Entry 7LKP (electron microscopy, 3.27 A resolution); this record covers chain A.

# Chain A
Name: Retinal-specific phospholipid-transporting ATPase ABCA4
Organism: Homo sapiens
Notes: EC 7.6.2.1
Reference sequence: P78363 (ABCA4_HUMAN); the construct lacks a stretch of the UniProt sequence and is renumbered around it, so the offset changes along the chain: 1-468 = UniProt 1-468; 475-496 = UniProt 469-490; 497-2273 = UniProt 497-2273
Chain sequence (2273 residues; each row starts with the number of its first residue; note: 6 numbers in that range are skipped by the numbering (no residue carries them; nothing is unmodelled there); a row labelled like 496A-496F holds insertion residues (496A, then the next letters in order)):
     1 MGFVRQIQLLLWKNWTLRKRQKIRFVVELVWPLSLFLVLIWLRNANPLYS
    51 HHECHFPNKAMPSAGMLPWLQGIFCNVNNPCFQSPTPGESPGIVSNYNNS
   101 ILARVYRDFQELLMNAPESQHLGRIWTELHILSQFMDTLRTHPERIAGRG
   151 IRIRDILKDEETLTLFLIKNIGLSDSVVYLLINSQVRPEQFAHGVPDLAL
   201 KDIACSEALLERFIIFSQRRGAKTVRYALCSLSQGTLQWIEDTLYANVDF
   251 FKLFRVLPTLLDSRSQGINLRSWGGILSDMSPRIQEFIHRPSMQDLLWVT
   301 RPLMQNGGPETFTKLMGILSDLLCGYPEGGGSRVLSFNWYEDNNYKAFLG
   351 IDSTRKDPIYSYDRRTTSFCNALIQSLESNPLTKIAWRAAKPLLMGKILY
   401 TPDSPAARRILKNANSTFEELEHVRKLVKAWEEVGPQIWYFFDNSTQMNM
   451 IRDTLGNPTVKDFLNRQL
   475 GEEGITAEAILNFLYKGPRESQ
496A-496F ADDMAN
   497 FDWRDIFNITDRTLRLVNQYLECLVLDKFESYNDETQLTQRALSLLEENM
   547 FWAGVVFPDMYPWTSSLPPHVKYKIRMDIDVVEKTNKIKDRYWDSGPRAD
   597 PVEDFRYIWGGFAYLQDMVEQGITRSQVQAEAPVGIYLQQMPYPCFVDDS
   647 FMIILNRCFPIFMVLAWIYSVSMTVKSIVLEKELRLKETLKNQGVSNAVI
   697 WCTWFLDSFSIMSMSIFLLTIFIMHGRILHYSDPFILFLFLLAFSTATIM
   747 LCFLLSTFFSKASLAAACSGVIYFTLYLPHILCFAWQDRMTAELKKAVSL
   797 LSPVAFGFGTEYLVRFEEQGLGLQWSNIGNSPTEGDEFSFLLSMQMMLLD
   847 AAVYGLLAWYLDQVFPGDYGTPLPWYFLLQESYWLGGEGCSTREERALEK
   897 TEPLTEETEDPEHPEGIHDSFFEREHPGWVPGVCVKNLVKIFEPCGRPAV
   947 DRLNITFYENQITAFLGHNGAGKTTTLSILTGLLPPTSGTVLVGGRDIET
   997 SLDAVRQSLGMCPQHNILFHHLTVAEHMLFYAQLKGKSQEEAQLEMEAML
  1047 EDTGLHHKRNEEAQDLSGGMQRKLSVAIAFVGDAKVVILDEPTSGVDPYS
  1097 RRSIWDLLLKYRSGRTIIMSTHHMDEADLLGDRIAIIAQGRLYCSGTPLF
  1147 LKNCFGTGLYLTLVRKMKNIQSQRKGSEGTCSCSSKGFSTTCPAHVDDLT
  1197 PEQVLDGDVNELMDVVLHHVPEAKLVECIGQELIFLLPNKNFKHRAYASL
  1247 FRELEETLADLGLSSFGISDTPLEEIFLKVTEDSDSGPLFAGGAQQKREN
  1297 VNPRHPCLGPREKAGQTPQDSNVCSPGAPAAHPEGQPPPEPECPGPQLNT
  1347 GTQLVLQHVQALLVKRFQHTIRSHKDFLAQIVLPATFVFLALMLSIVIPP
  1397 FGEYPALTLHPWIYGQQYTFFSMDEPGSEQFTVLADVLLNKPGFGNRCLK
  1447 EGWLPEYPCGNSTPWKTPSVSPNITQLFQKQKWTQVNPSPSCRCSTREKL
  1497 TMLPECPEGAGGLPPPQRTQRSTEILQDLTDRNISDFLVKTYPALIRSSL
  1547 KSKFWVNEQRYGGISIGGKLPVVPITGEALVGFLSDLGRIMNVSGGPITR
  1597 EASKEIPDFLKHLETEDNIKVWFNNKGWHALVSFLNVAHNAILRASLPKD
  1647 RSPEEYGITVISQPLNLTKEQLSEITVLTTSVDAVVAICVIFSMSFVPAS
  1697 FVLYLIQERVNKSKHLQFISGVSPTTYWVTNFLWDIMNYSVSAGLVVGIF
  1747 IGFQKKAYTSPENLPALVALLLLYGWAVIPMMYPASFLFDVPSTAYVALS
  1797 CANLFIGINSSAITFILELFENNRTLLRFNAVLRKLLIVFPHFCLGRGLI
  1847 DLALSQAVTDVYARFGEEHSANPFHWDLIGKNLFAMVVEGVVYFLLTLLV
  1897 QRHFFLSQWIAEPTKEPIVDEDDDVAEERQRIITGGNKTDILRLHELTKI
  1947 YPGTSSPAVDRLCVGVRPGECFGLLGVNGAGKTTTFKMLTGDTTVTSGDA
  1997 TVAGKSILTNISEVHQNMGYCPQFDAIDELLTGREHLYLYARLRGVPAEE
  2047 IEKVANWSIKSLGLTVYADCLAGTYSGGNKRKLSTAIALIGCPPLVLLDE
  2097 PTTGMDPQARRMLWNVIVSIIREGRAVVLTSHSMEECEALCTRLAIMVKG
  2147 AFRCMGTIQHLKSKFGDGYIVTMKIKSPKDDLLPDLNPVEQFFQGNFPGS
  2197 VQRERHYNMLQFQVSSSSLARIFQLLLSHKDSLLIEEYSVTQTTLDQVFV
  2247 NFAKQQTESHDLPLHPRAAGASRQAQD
Unresolved in the structure: 1-2, 138-271, 475-478, 496A-496F, 874-915, 938-946, 1163-1200, 1278-1339, 1901-1910, 2173-2177, 2254-2273
Disulfide bonds: Cys-54/Cys-81, Cys-75/Cys-324, Cys-370/Cys-519, Cys-641/Cys-1490, Cys-1444/Cys-1455, Cys-1488/Cys-1502
Covalent attachments: N-acetylglucosamine (NAG) linked to Asn-98, Asn-415, Asn-444, Asn-504, Asn-1469, Asn-1529, Asn-1588, Asn-1662
Small-molecule neighbours: Digitonin (AJP): Ile-664, Tyr-665, Ser-668, Met-669, Lys-672, Leu-676, Glu-679, Leu-680, Ala-758, Ser-759, Ala-762, Ala-763, Gly-766, His-1016, Gln-1060, Gln-1067, Thr-1790, Val-1793
Curated features (UniProtKB/Swiss-Prot):
  - region: Val-2244 to Ala-2249 (Essential for ATP binding and ATPase activity)
  - binding site (Mg(2+)): Ser-336, Asn-338, Thr-970, Thr-1979
  - binding site (an N-all-trans-retinylidenephosphatidylethanolamine): Arg-587, Arg-653
  - binding site (ATP): Phe-938, Gly-966, Lys-969, Thr-971, Gln-1010, Lys-1054, Gly-1064, Gly-1065, His-1118, Asn-1974, Gly-1975, Lys-1978, Thr-1979, Thr-1980, Gly-2073
  - site: Lys-1309 (Cleavage)
  - modified residue: Thr-901 (Phosphothreonine), Ser-1185 (Phosphoserine), Thr-1313 (Phosphothreonine), Ser-1317 (Phosphoserine)
  - glycosylation (N-linked (GlcNAc...) asparagine): Asn-98, Asn-415, Asn-444, Asn-504, Asn-1469, Asn-1529, Asn-1588, Asn-1662
Reported in the primary citation:
  - catalytic residues: Glu-1087, Glu-2096 (by similarity / conservation)
  - mutagenesis - E1087Q/E2096Q: abolished catalytic activity
  - disease-associated variants - C54Y, C75G, C519R, C641S, D1102Y, C1455R, C1488R, C1490Y, R2107H (citing earlier work)
  - post-translational modification sites: Asn-98, Asn-415, Asn-444, Asn-504, Asn-1469, Asn-1529, Asn-1588, Asn-1662

# Overview
Ligands of chain A: Digitonin. Covalently linked N-acetylglucosamine: at Asn-98, Asn-415, Asn-444, Asn-504,
Asn-1469 and Asn-1529 and 2 more. Curated annotation (UniProt) lists 4 Mg2+-binding residues,
N-all-trans-retinylidenephosphatidylethanolamine-binding residues Arg-587 and Arg-653 and 15 ATP-binding
residues. From the paper: catalytic residues Glu-1087 and Glu-2096; E1087Q/E2096Q abolish catalytic activity.
Chain A is Retinal-specific phospholipid-transporting ATPase ABCA4 (Homo sapiens); the structure, Structure of
ATP-free human ABCA4, was determined by electron microscopy (same publication as 7LKZ).
